PDB entry 2QU0 | X-ray diffraction, 2.70 A resolution | chains B and C of the 4 polymer chains in the assembly

[Chain B]
Molecule: Hemoglobin subunit beta
From: Ovis aries
Reference sequence: P02075 (HBB_SHEEP); residues 2-146 here correspond to UniProt positions 1-145 (UniProt number = residue number - 1)
Chain sequence (145 residues; each row starts with the number of its first residue):
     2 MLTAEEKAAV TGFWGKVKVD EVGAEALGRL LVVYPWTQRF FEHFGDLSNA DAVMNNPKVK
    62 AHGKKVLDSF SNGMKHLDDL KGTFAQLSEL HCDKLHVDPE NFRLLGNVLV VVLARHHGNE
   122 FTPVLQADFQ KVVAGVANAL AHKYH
Bound ions: heme Fe near H92 (its only coordinating residue here)
Small-molecule neighbours: heme (HEM): L31, T38, F41, F42, H44, H63, K66, V67, S70, F71, F85, L88, L91, H92, L96, V98, N102, F103, L106, V137, L141

[Chain C]
Molecule: Hemoglobin subunit alpha-1/2
From: Ovis aries
Reference sequence: P68240 (HBA_SHEEP); residues 1-141 here correspond to UniProt positions 2-142 (UniProt number = residue number + 1)
Chain sequence (141 residues; row label = number of the first residue in the row):
     1 VLSAADKSNV KAAWGKVGGN AGAYGAEALE RMFLSFPTTK TYFPHFDLSH GSAQVKGHGE
    61 KVAAALTKAV GHLDDLPGTL SDLSDLHAHK LRVDPVNFKL LSHSLLVTLA CHLPNDFTPA
   121 VHASLDKFLA NVSTVLTSKY R
Bound ions: heme Fe near H87 (its only coordinating residue here)
Small-molecule neighbours: heme (HEM): M32, T39, Y42, F43, H45, F46, H58, K61, V62, A65, L66, L83, L86, H87, L91, V93, N97, F98, L101, V132, L136
Swiss-Prot annotation at these positions:
  - binding site (O2): H58
  - binding site (heme b): H87
  - modified residue: S3 (Phosphoserine), K7 (N6-succinyllysine), K11 (N6-succinyllysine), K16 (N6-acetyllysine), Y24 (Phosphotyrosine), S35 (Phosphoserine), K40 (N6-succinyllysine), S49 (Phosphoserine), S102 (Phosphoserine), T108 (Phosphothreonine), S124 (Phosphoserine), T134 (Phosphothreonine), T137 (Phosphothreonine), S138 (Phosphoserine)

[Interface between chain B and chain C]
Residue-residue contacts (19; chain B residue first):
  P36(B) with R92(C), hydrogen bond (backbone-side chain); Y140(C)
  W37(B) with R92(C); D94(C); P95(C); Y140(C)
  Q39(B) with R92(C), hydrogen bond
  R40(B) with T41(C), hydrogen bond (side chain-backbone); Y42(C); R92(C)
  E43(B) with R92(C), salt bridge
  H97(B) with T38(C); T41(C)
  D99(B) with T38(C); D94(C); V96(C)
  E101(B) with V96(C)
  N102(B) with D94(C), hydrogen bond
  Y145(B) with T38(C)
Interface residues without a listed pair, chain C (10 interface residues in all): V93, N97

[In short]
Chain B and chain C each contribute 10 residues to their interface; the contacts include 4 hydrogen bonds and
1 salt bridge. Among the polar pairs are E43(B)-R92(C), P36(B)-R92(C) and Q39(B)-R92(C). Ligands of chain B:
heme. Chain C binds heme.
Here chain B is Hemoglobin subunit beta and chain C is Hemoglobin subunit alpha-1/2, both from Ovis aries.
Entry 2QU0 (Crystal structure determination of sheep methemoglobin at 2.7 Angstrom resolution) was determined
by X-ray diffraction.
